5WNQ - chains A and I of the 21 polymer chains in the assembly; structure by X-ray diffraction, 3.50 A resolution.

Chain A:
Molecule: 16S Ribosomal RNA rRNA
Source organism: Thermus thermophilus HB8
Sequence (1522 nucleotides; row label = number of the first residue in the row; note: 42 numbers in that range are skipped by the numbering (no residue carries them; nothing is unmodelled there); a row labelled like 190A-190L holds insertion residues (190A, then the next letters in order); numbering starts at 0):
     0 UUUGUUGGAGAGUUUGAUCCUGGCUCAGGGUGAACGCUGGCGGCGUGCCU
    50 AAGACAUGCAAGUCGUGCGGG
    73 CCGCGGGGUUUU
    88 ACUCCG
    95 UGGUC
   101 AGCGGCGGACGGGUGAGUAACGCGUGGGU
  129A G
   130 ACCUACCCGGAAGAGGGGGACAACCCGGGGAAACUCGGGCUAAUCCCCCA
   180 UGUGGACCCGC
190A-190L CCCUUGGGGUGU
   191 GUCCAAAGGGCUUU
   216 GCCCGCUUCCGGAUGGGCCCGCGUCCCAUCAGCUAGUUGGUGGGGUAAUG
   266 GCCCACCAAGGCGACGACGGGUAGCCGGUCUGAGAGGAUGGCCGGCCACA
   316 GGGGCACUGAGACACGGGCCCCACUCCUACGGGAGGCAGCAGUUAGGAAU
   366 CUUCCGCAAUGGGCGCAAGCCUGACGGAGCGACGCCGCUUGGAGGAAGAA
   416 GCCCUUCGGGGUGUAAACUCCUGAA
   442 CCCGGGACGAAACCCCCGACGA
   474 GGGGACUGACGGUACCGGG
   494 GUAAUAGCGCCGGCCAACUCCGUGCCAGCAGCCGCGGUAAUACGGAGGGC
   544 GCGAGCGUUACCCGGAUUCACUGGGCGUAAAGGGCGUGUAGGCGGCCUGG
   594 GGCGUCCCAUGUGAAAGACCACGGCUCAACCGUGGGGGAGCGUGGGAUAC
   644 GCUCAGGCUAGACGGUGGGAGAGGGUGGUGGAAUUCCCGGAGUAGCGGUG
   694 AAAUGCGCAGAUACCGGGAGGAACGCCGAUGGCGAAGGCAGCCACCUGGU
   744 CCACCCGUGACGCUGAGGCGCGAAAGCGUGGGGAGCAAACCGGAUUAGAU
   794 ACCCGGGUAGUCCACGCCCUAAACGAUGCGCGCUAGGUCUCUGGGUCU
   848 CCUGGGGGCCGAAGCUAACGCGUUAAGCGCGCCGCCUGGGGAGUACGGCC
   898 GCAAGGCUGAAACUCAAAGGAAUUGACGGGGGCCCGCACAAGCGGUGGAG
   948 CAUGUGGUUUAAUUCGAAGXAACGCGAAGAACCUUACCAGGCCUUGACAU
   998 GCUAGG
 1003A G
  1004 AACCCGGGUGAAAGCCUGGGGUGCCCC
1030A-1030D GCGA
  1031 GGGGAGCCCUAGCACAGGUGCUGCAUGGCCGUCGUCAGCUCGUGCCGUGA
  1081 GGUGUUGGGUUAAGUCCCGCAACGAGCGCAACCCCCGCCGUUAGUUGCCA
  1131 GCGGUUCGGCCGGGCACUCUAACGGGACUGCCCGCGAAA
  1171 GCGGGAGGAAGGAGGGGACGACGUCUGGUCAGCAUGGCCCUUACGGCCUG
  1221 GGCGACACACGUGCUACAAUGCCCACUACAAAGCGAUGCCACCCGGCAAC
  1271 GGGGAGCUAAUCGCAAAAAGGUGGGCCCAGUUCGGAUUGGGGUCUGCAAC
  1321 CCGACCCCAUGAAGCCGGAAUCGCUAGUAAUCGCGGAUCAG
 1361A C
  1362 CAUGCCGCGGUGAAUACGUUCCCGGGCCUUGUACACACXGCCXGUXACGC
  1412 CAUGGGAGCGGGCUCUACCCGAAGUCGCCGGG
  1446 AGCCUACGGG
  1459 CAGGCGCCGAGGGUAGGGCCCGUGACUGGGGCGAAGUCGUAACAAGGUAG
  1509 CUGUACCGGAAGGUGCGGCUGGAUCCACUCCUUUCU
Disordered / not traced: 0-4, 1534-1538
Glycans and other covalent adducts: covalent link U82-5MC_1400
Modified / non-standard residues: PSU (pseudouridine-5'-monophosphate) at position 516, 7MG (7N-methyl-8-hydroguanosine-5'-monophosphate) at position 527, M2G (N2-dimethylguanosine-5'-monophosphate) at position 966, 5MC (5-methylcytidine-5'-monophosphate) at position 967, 2MG (2N-methylguanosine-5'-monophosphate) at position 1207, 5MC (5-methylcytidine-5'-monophosphate) at position 1400, 4OC (4n,o2'-methylcytidine-5'-monophosphate) at position 1402, 5MC (5-methylcytidine-5'-monophosphate) at position 1404, 5MC (5-methylcytidine-5'-monophosphate) at position 1407, UR3 (3-methyluridine-5'-monophoshate) at position 1498, MA6 (6N-dimethyladenosine-5'-monophoshate) at position 1518, MA6 (6N-dimethyladenosine-5'-monophoshate) at position 1519, PSU (pseudouridine-5'-monophosphate) at position 1540, PSU (pseudouridine-5'-monophosphate) at position 1541
Differences from the reference sequence: conflict C1534 (A132811 in 55771382), A1535 (C132812 in 55771382)
Bound ions: Mg2+ site 1 near U5 (its only coordinating residue here); Mg2+ site 2 near G21 (its only coordinating residue here); Mg2+ site 3 near C48 (its only coordinating residue here); Mg2+ site 4: A59, U387; Mg2+ site 5: G61, G105; Mg2+ site 6: A88, C89; Mg2+ site 7 near C89 (its only coordinating residue here); Mg2+ site 8 near C92 (its only coordinating residue here); Mg2+ site 9 near G107 (its only coordinating residue here); Mg2+ site 10 near G111 (its only coordinating residue here); Mg2+ site 11 near G117 (its only coordinating residue here); Mg2+ site 12: C121, G124, U125; 90 more Mg2+ sites not listed

Chain I:
Name: 30S ribosomal protein S9
Source organism: Thermus thermophilus (strain HB8 / ATCC 27634 / DSM 579)
Reference sequence: P80374 (RS9_THET8); numbering as in UniProt (aligned over 2-128)
Amino-acid sequence (127 residues; numbered 2 to 128; the number before each row is that of its first residue):
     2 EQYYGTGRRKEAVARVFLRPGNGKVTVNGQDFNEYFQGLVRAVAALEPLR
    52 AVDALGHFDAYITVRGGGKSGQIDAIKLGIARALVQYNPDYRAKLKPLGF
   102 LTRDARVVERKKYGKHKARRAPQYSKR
Bound ions: Mg2+ near Val109 (its only coordinating residue here)

Interface between chain A and chain I:
Residue-residue contacts - 109 pairs, chain A then chain I:
  G942(A) with Gln124(I), hydrogen bond to the base
  U943(A) with Gln124(I), hydrogen bond to the sugar
  M2G_966(A) with Arg128(I), base contact
  5MC_967(A) with Arg128(I), hydrogen bond to the sugar
  A968(A) with Arg128(I), salt bridge to the phosphate
  C1116(A) with Val108(I), sugar contact
  G1117(A) with Arg104(I), hydrogen bond to the phosphate; Ala106(I), sugar contact
  C1118(A) with Arg9(I), salt bridge to the phosphate; Arg104(I), salt bridge to the phosphate
  C1119(A) with Arg9(I), salt bridge to the phosphate
  G1127(A) with Arg16(I), hydrogen bond to the sugar
  C1128(A) with Arg16(I), salt bridge to the phosphate; Arg66(I), salt bridge to the phosphate
  C1129(A) with Tyr62(I), phosphate contact
  A1130(A) with Gln3(I), hydrogen bond to the sugar; Phe18(I), sugar contact; Arg20(I), sugar contact
  G1131(A) with Glu2(I), phosphate contact
  C1147(A) with Tyr5(I), hydrogen bond to the sugar; Arg16(I), hydrogen bond to the base
  U1148(A) with Thr7(I), sugar contact; Arg9(I), salt bridge to the phosphate; Val14(I), sugar contact; Arg16(I), sugar contact
  G1178(A) with Arg93(I), salt bridge to the phosphate; Lys97(I), salt bridge to the phosphate
  A1179(A) with Arg93(I), salt bridge to the phosphate; Lys97(I), salt bridge to the phosphate; Arg104(I), sugar contact
  A1180(A) with Thr103(I), hydrogen bond to the phosphate
  G1186(A) with Glu110(I), sugar contact; Lys113(I), hydrogen bond to the phosphate; Arg120(I), salt bridge to the phosphate
  G1187(A) with Lys113(I), salt bridge to the phosphate
  A1188(A) with Tyr114(I), hydrogen bond to the phosphate
  G1231(A) with Ser126(I), hydrogen bond to the phosphate; Lys127(I), phosphate contact
  U1232(A) with Gln124(I), sugar contact; Tyr125(I), phosphate contact; Ser126(I), hydrogen bond to the phosphate
  G1233(A) with His117(I), salt bridge to the phosphate; Pro123(I), phosphate contact; Gln124(I), hydrogen bond to the phosphate
  A1248(A) with Tyr36(I), hydrogen bond to the sugar; Lys70(I), sugar contact
  C1249(A) with Tyr36(I), sugar contact; Gly67(I), sugar contact; Gly68(I), hydrogen bond to the sugar; Gly69(I), sugar contact; Gln73(I), hydrogen bond to the sugar
  A1250(A) with Glu12(I), hydrogen bond to the sugar; Arg66(I), phosphate contact; Gly67(I), hydrogen bond to the phosphate; Gly68(I), sugar contact
  A1251(A) with Glu12(I), sugar contact
  G1291(A) with Gln38(I), hydrogen bond to the sugar
  U1292(A) with Gln38(I), sugar contact
  U1341(A) with Ser126(I), sugar contact
  C1342(A) with Gln124(I), sugar contact; Tyr125(I), sugar contact
  G1343(A) with Arg121(I), hydrogen bond to the sugar; Ala122(I), hydrogen bond to the sugar; Tyr125(I), phosphate contact
  C1344(A) with Lys116(I), salt bridge to the phosphate; Arg120(I), sugar contact
  U1345(A) with Arg120(I), salt bridge to the phosphate
  A1346(A) with Arg107(I), base contact; Arg120(I), salt bridge to the phosphate
  G1347(A) with Arg10(I), hydrogen bond to the base; Lys11(I), base contact; Arg107(I), hydrogen bond to the base; Val108(I), sugar contact; Val109(I), phosphate contact; Glu110(I), hydrogen bond to the phosphate
  U1348(A) with Val109(I), phosphate contact; Glu110(I), hydrogen bond to the phosphate; Arg120(I), phosphate contact
  A1349(A) with Lys118(I), salt bridge to the phosphate; Arg120(I), hydrogen bond to the phosphate; Arg121(I), hydrogen bond to the phosphate
  A1350(A) with Lys118(I), salt bridge to the phosphate; Arg121(I), salt bridge to the phosphate
  U1351(A) with Lys118(I), base contact
  C1367(A) with Lys112(I), salt bridge to the phosphate; Tyr114(I), phosphate contact; Gly115(I), hydrogen bond to the phosphate; Lys116(I), phosphate contact
  G1368(A) with Arg111(I), salt bridge to the phosphate; Lys112(I), salt bridge to the phosphate; Lys113(I), phosphate contact; Tyr114(I), hydrogen bond to the phosphate
  C1369(A) with Arg111(I), phosphate contact; Lys112(I), hydrogen bond to the phosphate
  G1370(A) with Glu12(I), sugar contact; Val109(I), phosphate contact
  G1371(A) with Lys11(I), phosphate contact; Glu12(I), phosphate contact; Gly68(I), sugar contact; Gly69(I), hydrogen bond to the phosphate; Val109(I), phosphate contact
  U1372(A) with Lys11(I), salt bridge to the phosphate; Gly69(I), phosphate contact; Ser71(I), phosphate contact; Gly72(I), hydrogen bond to the phosphate
  G1373(A) with Lys11(I), hydrogen bond to the base; Arg42(I), salt bridge to the phosphate; Ser71(I), hydrogen bond to the phosphate; Val109(I), base contact
Other interface residues (no listed pair), chain A (54 interface residues in all): G941, C1149, C1230, G1290, C1366
Other interface residues (no listed pair), chain I (55 interface residues in all): Gly39, Leu40, Arg83, Leu102, Ala119

Overview:
Chain A and chain I form an interface of 54 and 55 residues respectively, with 35 hydrogen bonds and 25 salt
bridges. Polar contacts include G942(A)-Gln124(I), C1147(A)-Arg16(I) and G1347(A)-Arg10(I). A59(A) and U387(A)
coordinate Mg2+ site 4. G61(A) and G105(A) form the Mg2+ site 5.
Chain A is 16S Ribosomal RNA rRNA (Thermus thermophilus HB8) and chain I is 30S ribosomal protein S9 (Thermus
thermophilus (strain HB8 / ATCC 27634 / DSM 579)); the structure, Crystal Structure of 30S ribosomal subunit
from Thermus thermophilus, was determined by X-ray diffraction together with 5WNP, 5WNR, 5WNS, 5WNT, 5WNU and
5WNV from the same study.
